1DQK - chains A and C of the 4 polymer chains in the assembly; structure by X-ray diffraction, 2.00 A resolution.

[Chain A (and C)]
Name: Superoxide reductase
Source organism: Pyrococcus furiosus
Notes: chain C of this document is another copy of the same molecule, construct and numbering; everything in this record applies to it too
UniProtKB: P82385 (SOR_PYRFU); residues 1-124 here = UniProt positions 1-124
Amino-acid sequence (124 residues; each row starts with the number of its first residue):
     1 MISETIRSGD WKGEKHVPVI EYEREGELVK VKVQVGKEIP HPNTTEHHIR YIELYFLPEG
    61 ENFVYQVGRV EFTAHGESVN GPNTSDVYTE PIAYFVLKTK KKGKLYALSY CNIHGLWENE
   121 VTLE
Curated features (UniProtKB/Swiss-Prot):
  - binding site (Fe cation): Glu-14, His-16, His-41, His-47, Cys-111, His-114
Ion coordination: Fe2+: His-16, His-41, His-47, Cys-111, His-114

[Chain A / chain C interface]
Contacting residue pairs - 57 pairs, chain A then chain C:
  Phe-56(A) with Val-87(C), hydrophobic
  Tyr-65(A) with Glu-77(C); Ser-78(C); Ser-85(C)
  Gln-66(A) with Thr-73(C), hydrogen bond (backbone-side chain); Ala-74(C)
  Val-67(A) with Thr-73(C), hydrogen bond (backbone-side chain); Ala-74(C); Thr-89(C), hydrogen bond (backbone-side chain)
  Gly-68(A) with Glu-71(C); Thr-73(C), hydrogen bond (backbone-side chain)
  Arg-69(A) with Arg-69(C); Val-70(C); Glu-71(C), salt bridge
  Val-70(A) with Arg-69(C)
  Glu-71(A) with Gly-68(C); Arg-69(C), salt bridge; Glu-71(C)
  Thr-73(A) with Gln-66(C), hydrogen bond (side chain-backbone); Val-67(C), hydrogen bond (side chain-backbone); Gly-68(C), hydrogen bond (side chain-backbone)
  Ala-74(A) with Gln-66(C); Val-67(C)
  Glu-77(A) with Tyr-65(C)
  Ser-78(A) with Tyr-65(C)
  Ser-85(A) with Tyr-65(C); Lys-101(C), hydrogen bond (backbone-side chain)
  Asp-86(A) with Lys-98(C); Thr-99(C), hydrogen bond (backbone-side chain); Lys-100(C), hydrogen bond (side chain-backbone); Lys-101(C)
  Val-87(A) with Phe-56(C), hydrophobic; Leu-97(C), hydrophobic; Lys-98(C)
  Tyr-88(A) with Leu-97(C); Lys-98(C), hydrogen bond (backbone-backbone)
  Thr-89(A) with Val-67(C), hydrogen bond (side chain-backbone); Val-96(C)
  Glu-90(A) with Val-96(C), hydrogen bond (backbone-backbone); Lys-98(C), salt bridge
  Ile-92(A) with Val-96(C), hydrophobic
  Tyr-94(A) with Tyr-94(C), hydrophobic
  Val-96(A) with Thr-89(C); Glu-90(C), hydrogen bond (backbone-backbone); Ile-92(C), hydrophobic; Tyr-94(C)
  Leu-97(A) with Val-87(C), hydrophobic; Tyr-88(C)
  Lys-98(A) with Asp-86(C); Val-87(C); Tyr-88(C), hydrogen bond (backbone-backbone); Glu-90(C), salt bridge
  Thr-99(A) with Asp-86(C), hydrogen bond (side chain-backbone); Val-87(C)
  Lys-100(A) with Asp-86(C), hydrogen bond (backbone-side chain)
  Lys-101(A) with Ser-85(C), hydrogen bond (side chain-backbone); Asp-86(C)
Other interface residues (no listed pair), chain A (30 interface residues in all): Phe-63, Phe-72, Val-79, Thr-84
Other interface residues (no listed pair), chain C (30 interface residues in all): Phe-63, Phe-72, Val-79, Thr-84

[In short]
Chain A and chain C each contribute 30 residues to their interface; the contacts include 18 hydrogen bonds and
4 salt bridges. Polar contacts include Arg-69(A)/Glu-71(C), Glu-90(A)/Lys-98(C) and Gln-66(A)/Thr-73(C).
Curated annotation (UniProt) lists 6 Fe cation-binding residues on chain A.
Chain A and chain C are both Superoxide reductase (Pyrococcus furiosus); the structure, Crystal structure of
superoxide reductase in the reduced state at 2.0 angstroms resolution, was determined by X-ray diffraction
together with 1DQI and 1DO6 from the same study.
